8JR9 - chains B and N of the 5 polymer chains in the assembly; structure by electron microscopy, 2.57 A resolution.

Chain B:
Name: Guanine nucleotide-binding protein G(I)/G(S)/G(T) subunit beta-1
Organism: Homo sapiens
Reference sequence: P62873 (GBB1_HUMAN); residue numbers follow UniProt; this construct covers 2-340
Chain sequence (352 residues; numbered -3 to 348; the number before each row is that of its first residue; numbers below 1 keep their minus sign (Gly-3 is residue -3)):
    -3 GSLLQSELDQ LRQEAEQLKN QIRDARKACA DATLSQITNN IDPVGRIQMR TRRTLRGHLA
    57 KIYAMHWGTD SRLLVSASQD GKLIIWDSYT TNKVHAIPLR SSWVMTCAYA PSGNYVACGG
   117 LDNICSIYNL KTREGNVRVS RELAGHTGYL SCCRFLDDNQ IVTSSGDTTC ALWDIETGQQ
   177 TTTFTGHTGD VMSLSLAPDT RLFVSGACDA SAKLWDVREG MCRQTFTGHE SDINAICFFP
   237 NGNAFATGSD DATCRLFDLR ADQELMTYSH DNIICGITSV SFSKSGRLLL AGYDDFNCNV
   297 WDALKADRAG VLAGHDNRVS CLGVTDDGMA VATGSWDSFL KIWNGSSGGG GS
Disordered / not traced: -3 to 2, 344-348
Construct notes: expression tag (-3 to 1, 341-348)
Curated features (UniProtKB/Swiss-Prot):
  - modified residue: Ser2 (N-acetylserine), His266 (Phosphohistidine)
  - natural variant: Leu30 (L30F: In MRD42; uncertain significance), Arg52 (R52G: In MRD42), Gly64 (G64V: In MRD42), Asp76 (D76E: In MRD42; D76G: In MRD42), Gly77 (G77S: In MRD42), Lys78 (K78R: In MRD42), Ile80 (I80N: In MRD42; I80T: In MRD42), His91 (H91R: In MRD42; uncertain significance), Ala92 (A92T: In MRD42), Pro94 (P94S: In MRD42), Leu95 (L95P: In MRD42), Arg96 (R96L: In MRD42), 5 further natural variant entries in UniProt

Chain N:
Name: Nanobody 35
Organism: Mus musculus
Notes: antibody fragment or engineered binder
Chain sequence (140 residues; numbered -1 to 138; the number before each row is that of its first residue; numbers below 1 keep their minus sign (Met-1 is residue -1)):
    -1 MAQVQLQESG GGLVQPGGSL RLSCAASGFT FSNYKMNWVR QAPGKGLEWV SDISQSGASI
    59 SYTGSVKGRF TISRDNAKNT LYLQMNSLKP EDTAVYYCAR CPAPFTRDCF DVTSTTYAYR
   119 GQGTQVTVSS HHHHHHEPEA
Disordered / not traced: -1 to 0, 130-138
Disulfide bonds: Cys22-Cys96, Cys99-Cys107

How chain B and chain N interact:
Contacting residue pairs - 14 pairs, chain B then chain N:
  Lys15(B) - Gln1(N)  hydrogen bond
  Ala206(B) - Tyr117(N)
  His225(B) - Val2(N)
  Glu226(B) - Val2(N)
  Glu226(B) - Gly26(N)
  Glu226(B) - Phe27(N)
  Glu226(B) - Thr28(N)
  Glu226(B) - Tyr32(N)  hydrogen bond (backbone-side chain)
  Glu226(B) - Arg98(N)  hydrogen bond (backbone-side chain)
  Ser227(B) - Tyr32(N)
  Ser227(B) - Pro100(N)  hydrogen bond (side chain-backbone)
  Ser227(B) - Tyr117(N)
  Asp228(B) - Tyr117(N)  hydrogen bond
  Asp247(B) - Tyr32(N)
Other interface residues (no listed pair), chain B (14 interface residues in all): Thr184, Cys204, Asp205, Thr223, Gly224, Asp246, Ile270
Other interface residues (no listed pair), chain N (14 interface residues in all): Ala101, Pro102, Phe103, Thr114, Ala116

Summary:
Chain B and chain N each contribute 14 residues to their interface, with 5 hydrogen bonds. Among the polar
pairs are Lys15(B)-Gln1(N), Glu226(B)-Tyr32(N) and Glu226(B)-Arg98(N).
Chain B is Guanine nucleotide-binding protein G(I)/G(S)/G(T) subunit beta-1 (Homo sapiens) and chain N is
Nanobody 35 (Mus musculus); the structure, Small molecule agonist (PCO371) bound to human parathyroid hormone
receptor type 1 (PTH1R), was determined by electron microscopy.
